Entry 1O82 (X-ray diffraction, 1.46 A resolution); this record covers chain A.

[Chain A]
Protein: Peptide antibiotic as-48
Organism: Enterococcus faecalis
Reference sequence: Q47765 (Q47765); residues 1-70 here correspond to UniProt positions 36-105 (UniProt number = residue number + 35)
Amino-acid sequence (70 residues; row label = number of the first residue in the row):
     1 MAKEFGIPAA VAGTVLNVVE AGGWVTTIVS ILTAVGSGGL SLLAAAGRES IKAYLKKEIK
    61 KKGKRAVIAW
Reported in the primary citation:
  - conformationally variable residues: Leu16, Val18, Ile28, Ile59
  - self-association interface (contacts with another copy of this molecule): Val18

[In short]
The paper reports conformational variability at Leu16, Val18 and Ile28 among others; a self-association
interface involving Val18.
Chain A is Peptide antibiotic as-48 (Enterococcus faecalis); the structure, X-ray structure of bacteriocin
as-48 at ph 4.5. sulphate bound form, was determined by X-ray diffraction, deposited together with 1O83 and
1O84.
